Entry 7BFP (electron microscopy, 3.56 A resolution); this record covers chains C and U of the 4 polymer chains in the assembly.

[Chain C]
Name: Integrator complex subunit 4
Source organism: Homo sapiens
Reference sequence: Q96HW7 (INT4_HUMAN); numbering as in UniProt (aligned over 1-963)
Amino-acid sequence (979 residues; row label = number of the first residue in the row; numbers below 1 keep their minus sign (Met-15 is residue -15)):
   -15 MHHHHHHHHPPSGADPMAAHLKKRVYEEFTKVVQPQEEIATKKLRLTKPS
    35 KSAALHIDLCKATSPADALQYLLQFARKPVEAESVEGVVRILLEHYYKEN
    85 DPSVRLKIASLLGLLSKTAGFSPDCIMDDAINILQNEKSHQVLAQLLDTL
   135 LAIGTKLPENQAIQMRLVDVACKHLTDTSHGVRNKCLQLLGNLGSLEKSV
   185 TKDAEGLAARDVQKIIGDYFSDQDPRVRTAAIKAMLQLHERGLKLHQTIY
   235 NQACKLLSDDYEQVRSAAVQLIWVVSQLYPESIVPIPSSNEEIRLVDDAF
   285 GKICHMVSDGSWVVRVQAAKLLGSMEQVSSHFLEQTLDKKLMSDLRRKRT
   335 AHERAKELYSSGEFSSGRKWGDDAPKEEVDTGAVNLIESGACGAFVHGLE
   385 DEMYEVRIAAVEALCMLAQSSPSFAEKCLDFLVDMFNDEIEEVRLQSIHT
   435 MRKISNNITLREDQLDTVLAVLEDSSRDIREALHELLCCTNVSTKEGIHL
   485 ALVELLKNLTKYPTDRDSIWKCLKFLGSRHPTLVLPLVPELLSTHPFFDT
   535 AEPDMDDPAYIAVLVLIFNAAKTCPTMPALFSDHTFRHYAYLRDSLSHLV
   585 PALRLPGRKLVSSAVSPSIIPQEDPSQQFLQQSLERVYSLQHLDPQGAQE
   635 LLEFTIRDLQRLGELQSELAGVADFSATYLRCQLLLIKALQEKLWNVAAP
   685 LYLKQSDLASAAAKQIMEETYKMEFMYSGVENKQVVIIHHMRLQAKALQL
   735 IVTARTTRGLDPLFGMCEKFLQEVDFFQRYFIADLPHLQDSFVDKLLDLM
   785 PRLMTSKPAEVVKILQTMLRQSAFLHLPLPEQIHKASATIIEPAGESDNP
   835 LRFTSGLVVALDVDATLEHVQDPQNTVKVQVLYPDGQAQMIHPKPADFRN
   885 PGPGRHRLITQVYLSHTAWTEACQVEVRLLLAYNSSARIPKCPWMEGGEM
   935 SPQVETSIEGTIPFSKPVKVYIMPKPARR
Disordered / not traced: -15 to 34, 181-193, 346-963
Sequence notes: initiating methionine (-15); expression tag (-14 to 0)
Curated features (UniProtKB/Swiss-Prot):
  - modified residue: Lys26 (N6-acetyllysine)
  - cross-link: Lys791 (Glycyl lysine isopeptide (Lys-Gly) (interchain with G-Cter in SUMO1))
  - mutagenesis: His164 to Arg167 (Decreased processing activity of the Integrator complex), Arg210 (R210A: Decreased processing activity of the Integrator complex)

[Chain U]
Name: Unknown
Source organism: Homo sapiens
Amino-acid sequence (36 residues; numbered 346 to 381; the number before each row is that of its first residue; X marks 36 residues of unknown identity (built as UNK)):
   346 XXXXXXXXXXXXXXXXXXXXXXXXXXXXXXXXXXXX

[Interface between chain C and chain U]
Chain C residues in contact with chain U, 8 residues: Leu329, Arg333, His336, Lys340, Leu342, Tyr343, Ser344, Ser345

[Summary]
Chain C and chain U make no direct contact in this assembly. Curated annotation (UniProt) lists 5 mutagenesis
sites on chain C.
Here chain C is Integrator complex subunit 4 and chain U is Unknown, both from Homo sapiens. Entry 7BFP
(Structure of the Integrator cleavage module with INTS4/9/11) was determined by electron microscopy, deposited
together with 7BFQ.
